Entry 1BCH (X-ray diffraction, 2.00 A resolution); this record covers chains 1 and 2 of the 3 polymer chains in the assembly.

[Chain 1 (and 2)]
Name: Mannose-binding protein-A
Source organism: Rattus norvegicus
Notes: fragment: clostripain fragment residues 73 - 226; chain 2 of this document is another copy of the same molecule, construct and numbering; everything in this record applies to it too
Reference sequence: P19999 (MBL1_RAT); the construct has insertions or renumbered stretches relative to UniProt, so the offset changes along the chain: 73-191 = UniProt 90-208; 197-226 = UniProt 209-238
Chain sequence (154 residues; each row starts with the number of its first residue):
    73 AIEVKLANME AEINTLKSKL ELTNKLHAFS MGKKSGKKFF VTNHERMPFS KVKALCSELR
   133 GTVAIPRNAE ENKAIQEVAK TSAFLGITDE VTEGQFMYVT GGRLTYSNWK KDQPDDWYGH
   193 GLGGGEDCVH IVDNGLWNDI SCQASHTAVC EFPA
Construct notes: engineered mutation Gln185 (Glu202 in P19999), Asp187 (Asn204 in P19999), Trp189 (His206 in P19999), Tyr190 (Gly207 in P19999), Gly191 (Ser208 in P19999), His202 (Thr214 in P19999); insertion (192-196)
Cystine bridges: Cys128-Cys222, Cys200-Cys214
Metal / ion sites: Ca2+ site 1: Glu84, Glu165, Asp199; Na+: His99 (shared with His99(2) of chain 2; 1 residue of chain 3); Ca2+ site 2: Asp161, Glu165, Asp188, Glu198, Asp199; Ca2+ site 3: Gln185, Asp187, Glu198, Asn210, Asp211 (together with 2-acetamido-2-deoxy-alpha-D-galactopyranose)
Residues lining bound ligands: 2-acetamido-2-deoxy-alpha-D-galactopyranose (A2G): Gln185, Asp187, Trp189, Glu198, His202, Asn210, Asp211, Ile212
Curated features (UniProtKB/Swiss-Prot):
  - binding site (Ca(2+)): Asp161, Glu165, Asp188, Glu198, Asp199, Asn210, Asp211

[How chain 1 and chain 2 interact]
Contacting residue pairs (40):
  Ile74(1) - Leu78(2)  hydrophobic
  Lys77(1) - Leu78(2)
  Leu78(1) - Leu78(2)  hydrophobic
  Met81(1) - Leu78(2)  hydrophobic
  Met81(1) - Met81(2)  hydrophobic
  Met81(1) - Glu82(2)
  Met81(1) - Ile85(2)  hydrophobic
  Glu84(1) - Lys89(2)  salt bridge
  Ile85(1) - Ile85(2)  hydrophobic
  Thr87(1) - Lys89(2)  hydrogen bond
  Leu88(1) - Leu88(2)  hydrophobic
  Leu88(1) - Lys89(2)
  Leu88(1) - Leu92(2)  hydrophobic
  Lys91(1) - Leu92(2)
  Leu92(1) - Leu92(2)
  Leu94(1) - Glu130(2)
  Leu94(1) - Leu131(2)  hydrophobic
  Leu94(1) - Arg132(2)
  Thr95(1) - Leu92(2)
  Thr95(1) - Asn96(2)  hydrogen bond
  Lys97(1) - Glu130(2)
  Lys97(1) - Leu131(2)
  Leu98(1) - Leu131(2)
  Leu98(1) - Phe224(2)  hydrophobic
  Phe101(1) - Val113(2)
  Phe101(1) - Thr114(2)
  Phe101(1) - Asn115(2)
  Phe101(1) - Leu127(2)  hydrophobic
  Phe101(1) - Leu131(2)  hydrophobic
  Phe101(1) - Ala220(2)
  Ser102(1) - His99(2)  hydrogen bond
  Ser102(1) - Met103(2)
  Ser102(1) - Val113(2)
  Met103(1) - Met103(2)  hydrophobic
  Gly104(1) - Asn115(2)
  Lys105(1) - Asn115(2)  hydrogen bond (backbone-side chain)
  Lys106(1) - Asn115(2)  hydrogen bond (side chain-backbone)
  Lys106(1) - His116(2)
  Lys106(1) - Glu117(2)
  Ser107(1) - Glu117(2)  hydrogen bond (backbone-side chain)
Also at the interface, not in a pair above, chain 1 (22 interface residues in all): His99
Also at the interface, not in a pair above, chain 2 (26 interface residues in all): Ile74, Glu93, Thr95, Met119, Cys222

[Summary]
Chain 1 and chain 2 form an interface of 22 and 26 residues respectively, with 6 hydrogen bonds and 1 salt
bridge. Polar contacts include Glu84(1)-Lys89(2), Thr87(1)-Lys89(2) and Thr95(1)-Asn96(2). Ligands of chain 1:
2-acetamido-2-deoxy-alpha-D-galactopyranose. From UniProt: 7 Ca2+-binding residues on chain 1.
Chain 1 and chain 2 are both Mannose-binding protein-A (Rattus norvegicus); the structure, Mannose-binding
protein-A mutant (qpdwgh) complexed with N-acetyl-D-galactosamine, was determined by X-ray diffraction.
